PDB entry 2MKI | solution NMR | chains A and B

Chain A:
Protein: Cytoplasmic polyadenylation element-binding protein 4
From: Homo sapiens
UniProt: Q17RY0 (CPEB4_HUMAN); numbering as in UniProt (aligned over 53-255)
Amino-acid sequence (203 residues; each row starts with the number of its first residue):
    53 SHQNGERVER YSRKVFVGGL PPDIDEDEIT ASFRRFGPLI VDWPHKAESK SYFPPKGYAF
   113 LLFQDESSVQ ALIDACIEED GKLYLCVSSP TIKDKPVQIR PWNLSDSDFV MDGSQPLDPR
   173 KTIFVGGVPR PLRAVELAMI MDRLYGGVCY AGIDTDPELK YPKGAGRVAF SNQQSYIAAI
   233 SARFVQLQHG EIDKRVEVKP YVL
From the paper describing this entry:
  - binding site for the 5-nt RNA strand (chain B): Lys66, Phe68, Pro96, His97, Tyr110, Phe112, Lys134, Tyr136, Ile144, Lys147, Gln150, Arg152, Phe176, Arg182, Lys215, Gly216, Tyr253, Val254
  - mutagenesis - F68A, K108A, Y110A, F112A, Y136A, K147A, Q150A, R152A, W154A, F161A: decreased binding to the 5-nt RNA strand (chain B)
  - conformationally variable residues: Trp154
  - specificity-determining residues: Tyr253, Val254

Chain B:
Molecule: 5-nt RNA strand
Sequence (5 nucleotides; each row starts with the number of its first residue):
     1 CUUUA

Interface between chain A and chain B:
Pairs across the interface (30):
  Lys66(A) with U4(B), base contact
  Phe68(A) with U3(B), base contact
  Gly70(A) with U2(B), sugar contact
  Gly71(A) with C1(B), sugar contact; U2(B), sugar contact
  Pro96(A) with U4(B), phosphate contact; A5(B), phosphate contact
  His97(A) with U4(B), phosphate contact; A5(B), phosphate contact
  Tyr110(A) with U2(B), sugar contact; U3(B), phosphate contact
  Phe112(A) with U3(B), base contact; U4(B), base contact
  Lys134(A) with U2(B), base contact
  Tyr136(A) with U2(B), base contact
  Ile144(A) with C1(B), base contact
  Asp146(A) with C1(B), base contact
  Lys147(A) with C1(B), sugar contact
  Pro148(A) with C1(B), base contact
  Gln150(A) with U2(B), base contact
  Arg152(A) with U3(B), base contact
  Phe176(A) with A5(B), base contact
  Arg182(A) with U3(B), base contact
  Asp206(A) with A5(B), sugar contact
  Pro214(A) with U4(B), base contact
  Lys215(A) with U4(B), sugar contact; A5(B), sugar contact
  Gly216(A) with U4(B), base contact
  Lys251(A) with A5(B), base contact
  Val254(A) with A5(B), base contact
Interface residues without a listed pair, chain A (26 interface residues in all): Leu72, Tyr253

In short:
Chain A and chain B form an interface of 26 and 5 residues respectively. From the paper: a binding site for
the 5-nt RNA strand (chain B) at Lys66(A), Phe68(A) and Pro96(A) among others; F68A, K108A and Y110A of chain
A, among others, reduce binding to the 5-nt RNA strand (chain B); 10 substitutions were tested in all.
Here chain A is Cytoplasmic polyadenylation element-binding protein 4 (Homo sapiens) and chain B is a 5-nt RNA
strand. Entry 2MKI (Solution structure of tandem RRM domains of cytoplasmic polyadenylation element binding
protein 4 (CPEB4) in complex ...) was determined by solution NMR (same publication as 2MKK).
